1OYF - chains A and B; structure by X-ray diffraction, 2.45 A resolution.

[Chain A]
Name: Phospholipase A2
Organism: Daboia russellii pulchella
Notes: EC 3.1.1.4
UniProt: P59071 (PA28_DABRP); the construct has insertions or renumbered stretches relative to UniProt, so the offset changes along the chain: 1-14 = UniProt 1-14; 16-56 = UniProt 15-55; 67-86 = UniProt 58-77; 88-122 = UniProt 78-112; 1 more segments
Chain sequence (121 residues; row label = number of the first residue in the row; note: 12 numbers in that range are skipped by the numbering (no residue carries them; nothing is unmodelled there)):
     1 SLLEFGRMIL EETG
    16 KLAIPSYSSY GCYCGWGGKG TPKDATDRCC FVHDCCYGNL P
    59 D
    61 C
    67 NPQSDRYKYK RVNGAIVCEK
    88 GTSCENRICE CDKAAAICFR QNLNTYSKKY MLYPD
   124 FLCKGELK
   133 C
Cystine bridges: C27-C126, C29-C45, C44-C105, C50-C133, C51-C98, C61-C91, C84-C96
Small-molecule neighbours: 6-methylheptan-1-ol (MHN): F5, G6, I9, A18, Y22, S23, Y28, G30, W31, C45, H48, D49

[Chain B]
Name: Phospholipase A2
Organism: Daboia russellii pulchella
Notes: EC 3.1.1.4
Chain sequence (121 residues; row label = number of the first residue in the row; note: 12 numbers in that range are skipped by the numbering (no residue carries them; nothing is unmodelled there)):
     1 SLLEFGKMIL EETG
    16 RLAIPSYSSY GCYCGWGGKG TPKDATDRCC FVHDCCYGNL P
    59 D
    61 C
    67 NPKSDRYKYK RVNGAIVCEK
    88 GTSCENRICE CDKAAAICFR QNLNTYSKKY MLYPD
   124 FLCKGELK
   133 C
Cystine bridges: C27-C126, C29-C45, C44-C105, C50-C133, C51-C98, C61-C91, C84-C96
Small-molecule neighbours: 6-methylheptan-1-ol (MHN): L2, F5, A18, I19, Y22, Y28, W31, C45, H48, D49, F106

[How chain A and chain B interact]
Residue-residue contacts (12; chain A residue first):
  L2(A) with K131(B)
  L3(A) with C133(B), hydrophobic
  I19(A) with V47(B); C50(B), hydrophobic
  W31(A) with P37(B); R43(B), hydrogen bond (backbone-side chain); L130(B), hydrophobic
  Q69(A) with L130(B)
  S70(A) with E129(B)
  L119(A) with Q108(B), hydrogen bond (backbone-side chain)
  Y120(A) with Q108(B)
  P121(A) with Q108(B)
Also at the interface, not in a pair above, chain A (11 interface residues in all): S23, F124
Also at the interface, not in a pair above, chain B (16 interface residues in all): T36, F46, C51, N54, A101, I104, N111

[Summary]
The interface between chain A and chain B involves 11 residues on one side and 16 on the other, with 2
hydrogen bonds. Among the polar pairs are W31(A)-R43(B) and L119(A)-Q108(B). Bound to chain A:
6-methylheptan-1-ol. Ligands of chain B: 6-methylheptan-1-ol.
Here chain A is Phospholipase A2 and chain B is Phospholipase A2, both from Daboia russellii pulchella. Entry
1OYF (Crystal Structure of Russelles viper (Daboia russellii pulchella) phospholipase A2 in a complex with
venom 6-methyl ...) was determined by X-ray diffraction.
